Entry 4PGW (X-ray diffraction, 3.60 A resolution); this record covers chain A.

[Chain A]
Molecule: Uncharacterized protein YetJ
From: Bacillus subtilis
Reference sequence: O31539 (YETJ_BACSU); residues 6-214 here = UniProt positions 6-214
Chain sequence (212 residues; row label = number of the first residue in the row):
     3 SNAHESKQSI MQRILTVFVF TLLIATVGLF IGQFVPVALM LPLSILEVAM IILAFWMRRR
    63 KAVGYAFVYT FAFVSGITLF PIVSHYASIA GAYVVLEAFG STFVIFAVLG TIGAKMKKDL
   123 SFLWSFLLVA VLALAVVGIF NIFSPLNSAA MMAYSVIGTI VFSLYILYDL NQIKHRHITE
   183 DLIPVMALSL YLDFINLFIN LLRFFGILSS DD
Not modelled in the structure: 3-10, 59-63, 211-214
Differences from the reference sequence: expression tag (3-5)
Metal / ion sites: platinum (II) ion site 1 near M13 (its only coordinating residue here); platinum (II) ion site 2 near M118 (its only coordinating residue here); platinum (II) ion site 3 near M188 (its only coordinating residue here)

[Overview]
Chain A is Uncharacterized protein YetJ (Bacillus subtilis); the structure, Crystal structure of YetJ from
Bacillus Subtilis at pH 6 by Pt-SAD, was determined by X-ray diffraction together with 4PGR, 4PGS, 4PGU and
4PGV from the same study.
